1LBI - chains A and C of the 4 polymer chains in the assembly; structure by X-ray diffraction, 2.70 A resolution.

[Chain A (and C)]
Protein: Lac repressor
Organism: Escherichia coli
Notes: chain C of this document is another copy of the same molecule, construct and numbering; everything in this record applies to it too
Reference sequence: P03023 (LACI_ECOLI); residues 1-360 here = UniProt positions 1-360
Chain sequence (360 residues; numbered 1 to 360; the number before each row is that of its first residue):
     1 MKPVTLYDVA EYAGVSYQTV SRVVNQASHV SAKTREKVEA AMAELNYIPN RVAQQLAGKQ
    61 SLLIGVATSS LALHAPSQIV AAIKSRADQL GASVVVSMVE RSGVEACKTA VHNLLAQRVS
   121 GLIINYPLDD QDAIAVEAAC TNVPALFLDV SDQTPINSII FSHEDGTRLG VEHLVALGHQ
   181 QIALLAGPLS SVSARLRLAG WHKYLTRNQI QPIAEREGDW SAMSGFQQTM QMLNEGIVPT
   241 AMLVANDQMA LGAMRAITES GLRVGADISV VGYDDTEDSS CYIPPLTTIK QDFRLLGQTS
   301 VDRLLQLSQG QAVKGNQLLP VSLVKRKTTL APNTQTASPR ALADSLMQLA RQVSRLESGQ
Unresolved in the structure: 1-61, 358-360
Sequence notes: conflict T109 (Ala in P03023), L286 (Ser in P03023)
UniProt features mapped onto this chain:
  - DNA-binding region: L6 to N25 (H-T-H motif)
  - natural variant: Y282 (Y282D: In T41 mutant)
  - mutagenesis: Y17 (Y17H: Broadening of specificity), R22 (R22N: Recognizes an operator variant)
From the paper describing this entry:
  - self-association interface (contacts with another copy of this molecule): S70 to E100, S221 to F226, A250 to S260, D275 to P285, R340 to E357
  - allosteric site: L90 to E100 (proposed by the authors, not directly observed)

[Chain A / chain C interface]
Pairs across the interface (22; chain A residue first):
  P339(A) with V353(C); S354(C); L356(C), hydrophobic; E357(C)
  R340(A) with E357(C)
  A343(A) with A350(C); S354(C)
  L346(A) with A350(C), hydrophobic; V353(C), hydrophobic
  M347(A) with M347(C), hydrophobic; A350(C), hydrophobic; R351(C), hydrogen bond
  A350(A) with A343(C); L346(C), hydrophobic; M347(C), hydrophobic
  R351(A) with M347(C)
  V353(A) with P339(C); A343(C)
  S354(A) with P339(C); A343(C)
  E357(A) with P339(C); L342(C)
Other interface residues (no listed pair), chain A (11 interface residues in all): L342
Other interface residues (no listed pair), chain C (13 interface residues in all): T336, L349

[Overview]
Chain A and chain C form an interface of 11 and 13 residues respectively, with 1 hydrogen bond. The
hydrogen-bonded pair is M347(A)-R351(C). Curated annotation (UniProt) lists 2 mutagenesis sites on chain A.
From the paper: an allosteric site at L90(A); a self-association interface involving S70(A), S221(A) and
A250(A) among others.
Chain A and chain C are both Lac repressor (Escherichia coli); the structure, Lac repressor, was determined by
X-ray diffraction, deposited together with 1LBH and 1LBG.
